4MZH - chains A and B; structure by X-ray diffraction, 2.20 A resolution.

Chain A:
Name: Spindlin-1
From: Homo sapiens
Reference sequence: Q9Y657 (SPIN1_HUMAN); residues 50-262 here = UniProt positions 50-262
Amino-acid sequence (224 residues; each row starts with the number of its first residue):
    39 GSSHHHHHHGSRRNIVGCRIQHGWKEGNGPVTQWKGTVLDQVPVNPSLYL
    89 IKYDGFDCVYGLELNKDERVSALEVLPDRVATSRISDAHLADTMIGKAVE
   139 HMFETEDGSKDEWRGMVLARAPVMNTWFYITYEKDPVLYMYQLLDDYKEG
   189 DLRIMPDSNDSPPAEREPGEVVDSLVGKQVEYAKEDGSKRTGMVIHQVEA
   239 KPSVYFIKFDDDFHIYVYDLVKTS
Disordered / not traced: 39, 194-211, 223-224, 260-262
Differences from the reference sequence: expression tag (39-49)
Curated features (UniProtKB/Swiss-Prot):
  - region (Histone H3K4me3 and H3R8me2a binding): Gly93 to Tyr98, Glu142, Asp250 to His252
  - site (Histone H3K4me3 and H3R8me2a binding): Asp173, Gln180, Asp184
  - modified residue (Phosphoserine): Ser109, Ser124, Ser199
  - mutagenesis: Trp62 (W62A: Decreased binding to histone H3 trimethylated at both 'Lys-4' and 'Lys-9' (H3K4me3K9me3)), Trp72 (W72A/R: Impaired binding to histone H3K4me3 and H3R8me2a and impaired ability to activate the Wnt signaling pathway ...), Tyr91 (Y91A: Decreased binding to histone H3 trimethylated at both 'Lys-4' and 'Lys-9' (H3K4me3K9me3)), Tyr98 (Y98A: Decreased binding to histone H3 trimethylated at both 'Lys-4' and 'Lys-9' (H3K4me3K9me3) ...), Ser109 (S109A: Impaired phosphorylation), Ser124 (S124A: Impaired phosphorylation), Phe141 (F141A: Impaired binding to histone H3K4me3 and H3R8me2a and impaired ability to activate the Wnt signaling pathway. Impaired ability to activate expression of pre-rRNA ...), Glu142 (E142A: Impaired binding to histone H3K4me3 and H3R8me2a), Tyr170 (Y170A: Impaired binding to histone H3K4me3 and H3R8me2a and impaired ability to activate the Wnt signaling pathway. Impaired ability to activate expression of pre-rRNA), Tyr177 (Y177A: Impaired binding to histone H3K4me3 and H3R8me2a), Asp184 (D184A/R: Impaired binding to histone H3K4me3 and H3R8me2a), Asp189 (D189A/R: Impaired binding to histone H3K4me3), 1 further mutagenesis entry in UniProt
What the authors report for this chain:
  - conformationally variable residues (side-chain flip): Glu64, Trp72, Phe94, Tyr98, Phe251

Chain B:
Name: Peptide from Histone H3.2
Reference sequence: Q71DI3 (H32_HUMAN); residues 1-9 here correspond to UniProt positions 2-10 (UniProt number = residue number + 1)
Amino-acid sequence (9 residues; each row starts with the number of its first residue):
     1 ARTKQTAXK
Disordered / not traced: 8-9
Modified residues: Lys4 (n-trimethyllysine; M3L); 2MR (N3, N4-dimethylarginine) at position 8
Curated features (UniProtKB/Swiss-Prot):
  - modified residue: Arg2 (Asymmetric dimethylarginine), Thr3 (Phosphothreonine), Lys4 (Allysine), Gln5 (5-glutamyl dopamine), Thr6 (Phosphothreonine), Lys9 (N6,N6,N6-trimethyllysine)

Chain A / chain B interface:
Pairs across the interface - 18 pairs, chain A then chain B:
  Gly93(A) - Gln5(B)
  Asp95(A) - Gln5(B)  hydrogen bond
  Met140(A) - Ala1(B)
  Phe141(A) - Arg2(B)
  Phe141(A) - Lys4(B)
  Glu142(A) - Ala1(B)  hydrogen bond (side chain-backbone)
  Glu142(A) - Arg2(B)  hydrogen bond (backbone-backbone)
  Glu142(A) - Thr3(B)
  Glu142(A) - Lys4(B)
  Trp151(A) - Lys4(B)
  Tyr170(A) - Lys4(B)
  Asp173(A) - Lys4(B)
  Tyr177(A) - Lys4(B)
  Tyr179(A) - Arg2(B)
  Tyr179(A) - Lys4(B)
  Gln180(A) - Arg2(B)  hydrogen bond (backbone-side chain)
  Asp184(A) - Arg2(B)  salt bridge
  Asp189(A) - Ala1(B)
Other interface residues (no listed pair), chain A (16 interface residues in all): Phe94, His139, His252
Other interface residues (no listed pair), chain B (6 interface residues in all): Ala7
From the paper, about this interface:
  - residue pairs: Phe141(A)-Lys4(B), Glu142(A)-Ala1(B), Tyr170(A)-Lys4(B), Tyr177(A)-Lys4(B), Asp184(A)-Arg2(B) (salt bridge)
  - hot spots on chain A (mutagenesis) - Y98R: decreased binding to Spindlin-1 (chain A)

Overview:
The interface between chain A and chain B involves 16 residues on one side and 6 on the other; the contacts
include 4 hydrogen bonds and 1 salt bridge. Polar pairs include Asp184(A)-Arg2(B), Asp95(A)-Gln5(B) and
Glu142(A)-Ala1(B). The authors report contacts between Phe141(A) and Lys4(B), Glu142(A) and Ala1(B) and
Tyr170(A) and Lys4(B) among others; a salt bridge between Asp184(A) and Arg2(B). From the paper: Y98R of chain
A reduces binding to Spindlin-1 (chain A); conformational variability at Glu64(A), Trp72(A) and Phe94(A) among
others.
Chain A is Spindlin-1 (Homo sapiens) and chain B is Peptide from Histone H3.2; the structure, Crystal
structure of human Spindlin1 bound to histone H3(K4me3-R8me2s) peptide, was determined by X-ray diffraction
(same publication as 4MZF and 4MZG).
